4P9N - chain A; structure by X-ray diffraction, 1.80 A resolution.

Chain A:
Name: Carboxylesterase
Source organism: Sulfolobus shibatae
UniProt: Q5NU42 (Q5NU42_SULSH); residues 2-305 here = UniProt positions 2-305
Amino-acid sequence (304 residues; numbered 2 to 305; the number before each row is that of its first residue):
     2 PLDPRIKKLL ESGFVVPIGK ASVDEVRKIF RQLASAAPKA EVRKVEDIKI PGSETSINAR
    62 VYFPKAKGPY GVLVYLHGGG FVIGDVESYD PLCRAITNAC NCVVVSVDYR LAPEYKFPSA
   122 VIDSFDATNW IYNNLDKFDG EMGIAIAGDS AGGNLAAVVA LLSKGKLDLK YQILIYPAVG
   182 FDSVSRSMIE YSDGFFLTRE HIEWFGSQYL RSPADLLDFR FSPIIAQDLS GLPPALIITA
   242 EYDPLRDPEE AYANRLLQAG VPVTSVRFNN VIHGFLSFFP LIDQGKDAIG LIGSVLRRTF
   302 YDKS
Cystine bridges: C101-C103
Sequence notes: engineered mutation P249 (Gln in Q5NU42), E250 (Gly in Q5NU42)

In short:
Chain A is Carboxylesterase (Sulfolobus shibatae); the structure, Crystal structure of sshesti PE mutant, was
determined by X-ray diffraction, deposited together with 3WJ1 and 3WJ2.
